Entry 3DLU (X-ray diffraction, 1.80 A resolution); this record covers chains A and D of the 4 polymer chains in the assembly.

[Chain A (and D)]
Name: Signal recognition particle 19 kDa protein
Organism: Pyrococcus furiosus
Notes: chain D of this document is another copy of the same molecule, construct and numbering; everything in this record applies to it too
UniProtKB: Q8TZT9 (SRP19_PYRFU); numbering as in UniProt (aligned over 1-100)
Sequence (106 residues; numbered 1 to 106; the number before each row is that of its first residue):
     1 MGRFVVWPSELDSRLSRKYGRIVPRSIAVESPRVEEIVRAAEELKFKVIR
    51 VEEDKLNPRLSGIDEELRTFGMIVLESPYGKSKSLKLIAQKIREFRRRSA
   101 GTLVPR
Disordered / not traced: 1, 59-65, 104-106 (chain D: 1, 57-66, 99-106)
Construct notes: expression tag (101-106)
Reported in the primary citation:
  - conformationally variable residues (order/disorder transition): Asn57 to Glu66

[How chain A and chain D interact]
Contacting residue pairs (26; chain A residue first):
  Val48(A) with Leu67(D)
  Ile49(A) with Leu56(D); Leu67(D)
  Arg50(A) with Asp54(D), salt bridge; Lys55(D); Leu56(D)
  Val51(A) with Glu53(D); Asp54(D); Lys55(D), hydrogen bond (backbone-backbone)
  Glu52(A) with Glu52(D); Glu53(D); Asp54(D)
  Glu53(A) with Val51(D); Glu52(D); Glu53(D), hydrogen bond (backbone-backbone)
  Asp54(A) with Arg50(D), salt bridge; Val51(D); Glu52(D)
  Lys55(A) with Arg50(D); Val51(D), hydrogen bond (backbone-backbone)
  Leu56(A) with Ile49(D); Arg50(D)
  Asn57(A) with Lys47(D); Val48(D), hydrogen bond (side chain-backbone); Ile49(D), hydrogen bond (backbone-backbone)
  Leu67(A) with Val48(D)

[Summary]
The chain A/chain D interface involves 11 residues from each chain; the contacts include 5 hydrogen bonds and
2 salt bridges. Among the polar pairs are Arg50(A)-Asp54(D), Asn57(A)-Val48(D) and Val51(A)-Lys55(D). The
paper reports conformational variability at Asn57(A).
Chain A and chain D are both Signal recognition particle 19 kDa protein (Pyrococcus furiosus); the structure,
Structures of SRP54 and SRP19, the two proteins assembling the ribonucleic core of the Signal Recognition ...,
was determined by X-ray diffraction together with 3DLV and 3DM5 from the same study.
